Entry 2QBR (X-ray diffraction, 2.30 A resolution); this record covers chain A.

== Chain A ==
Name: Tyrosine-protein phosphatase non-receptor type 1
From: Homo sapiens
Notes: EC 3.1.3.48; fragment: Tyrosine-protein phosphatase domain, CATALYTIC DOMAIN
UniProtKB: P18031 (PTN1_HUMAN); residue numbers follow UniProt; this construct covers 1-299
Chain sequence (299 residues; numbered 1 to 299; the number before each row is that of its first residue):
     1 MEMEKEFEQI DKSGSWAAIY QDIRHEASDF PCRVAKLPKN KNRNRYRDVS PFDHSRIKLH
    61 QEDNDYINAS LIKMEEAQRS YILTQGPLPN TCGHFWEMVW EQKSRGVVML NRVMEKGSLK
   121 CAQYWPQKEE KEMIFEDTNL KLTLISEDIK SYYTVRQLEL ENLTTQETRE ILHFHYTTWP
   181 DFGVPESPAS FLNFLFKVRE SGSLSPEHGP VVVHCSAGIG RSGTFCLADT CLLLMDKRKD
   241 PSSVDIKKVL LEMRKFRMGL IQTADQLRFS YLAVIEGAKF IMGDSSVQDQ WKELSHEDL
Unresolved in the structure: 1
Curated features (UniProtKB/Swiss-Prot):
  - active site: C215 (Phosphocysteine intermediate)
  - binding site (substrate): D181, C215 to R221, Q262
  - modified residue: M1 (N-acetylmethionine), Y20 (Phosphotyrosine), S50 (Phosphoserine), Y66 (Phosphotyrosine), C215 (Cysteine persulfide), S242 (Phosphoserine), S243 (Phosphoserine)
  - cross-link: C215 to S216 (N,N-(cysteine-1,S-diyl)serine (Cys-Ser))
  - mutagenesis: S50 (S50A/D: No phosphorylation), D181 (D181A: Substrate-trapping mutant), C215 (C215S: Catalytically inactive mutant; abolishes sulfhydration)
Ligand contacts: 910 (5-[3-(benzylamino)phenyl]-4-bromo-3-(carboxymethoxy)thiophene-2-carboxylic acid): R24, Y46, D48, V49, E115, K120, D181, F182, G183, C215, S216, A217, I219, G220, R221, M258, G259, Q262, Q266

== Summary ==
Chain A binds compound 910. UniProt lists active-site residue C215, 9 substrate-binding residues and 3
mutagenesis sites.
Chain A is Tyrosine-protein phosphatase non-receptor type 1 (Homo sapiens); the structure, Crystal structure
of ptp1b-inhibitor complex, was determined by X-ray diffraction, deposited together with 2QBP, 2QBQ and 2QBS.
